Entry 5XQZ (X-ray diffraction, 2.10 A resolution); this record covers chains A and C.

# Chain A
Name: MOB kinase activator 1A
Source organism: Homo sapiens
Reference sequence: Q9H8S9 (MOB1A_HUMAN); residues 33-216 here = UniProt positions 33-216
Sequence (193 residues; row label = number of the first residue in the row):
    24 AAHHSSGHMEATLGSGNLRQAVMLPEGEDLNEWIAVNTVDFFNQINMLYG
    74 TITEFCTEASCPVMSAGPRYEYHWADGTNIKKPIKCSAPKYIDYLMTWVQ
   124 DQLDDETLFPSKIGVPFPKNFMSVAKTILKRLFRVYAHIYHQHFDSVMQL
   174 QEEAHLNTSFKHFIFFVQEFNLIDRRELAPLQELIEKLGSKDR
Not modelled in the structure: 24-32, 100-101, 213-216
Sequence notes: expression tag (24-32)
Swiss-Prot annotation at these positions:
  - binding site (Zn(2+)): Cys79, Cys84, His161, His166
  - modified residue (Phosphothreonine): Thr35, Thr74, Thr181
Ion coordination: Zn2+: Cys79, Cys84, His161, His166
Reported in the primary citation:
  - specificity-determining residues: Asp63
  - mutagenesis - D63V: abolished binding to LATS1/2 or Wts
  - mutagenesis - D63V: unchanged binding to NDR1/2, Trc, MST1/2, and Hpo
  - mutagenesis - K104E/K105E: abolished binding to MST1/2 and Hpo
  - mutagenesis - K104E/K105E: unchanged binding to LATS1/2, Wts, NDR1/2 or Trc
  - mutagenesis - K153A/R154A, K153E/R154E: decreased binding to MST2 and LATS2
  - mutagenesis - K153A/R154A, K153E/R154E: unchanged binding to NDR1
  - mutagenesis - E51K: unchanged binding to Warts and Hpo
  - post-translational modification sites: Thr35 (citing earlier work)
  - mutagenesis - D63V: unchanged growth in response to anchorage-independent growth
  - mutagenesis - D63V: decreased signaling (Yki activity)
  - mutagenesis - D63V, D63V/K104E/K105E: increased growth in response to anchorage-independent growth in 3D
  - mutagenesis - K104E/K105E: unchanged growth in response to anchorage-independent growth in 3D
  - mutagenesis - K104E/K105E: unchanged signaling in response to Ex levels
  - mutagenesis - D63V: decreased growth in response to mats overgrowth phenotype

# Chain C
Name: Serine/threonine-protein kinase 38-like
Source organism: Homo sapiens
Notes: EC 2.7.11.1
Reference sequence: Q9Y2H1 (ST38L_HUMAN); residue numbers follow UniProt; this construct covers 25-87
Sequence (68 residues; numbered 20 to 87; the number before each row is that of its first residue):
    20 SSGHMKLTLENFYSNLILQHEERETRQKKLEVAMEEEGLADEEKKLRRSQ
    70 HARKETEFLRLKRTRLGL
Not modelled in the structure: 20, 86-87
Sequence notes: expression tag (20-24)
Swiss-Prot annotation at these positions:
  - modified residue: Thr75 (Phosphothreonine)
  - mutagenesis: Thr75 (T75A: Decreased kinase activity. Reduced binding of S100B)

# Interface between chain A and chain C
Pairs across the interface (49):
  Leu36(A) with Tyr32(C), hydrophobic
  Gly39(A) with Ile36(C)
  Leu41(A) with Leu35(C), hydrophobic
  Gln43(A) with His39(C)
  Ala44(A) with Leu35(C), hydrophobic; His39(C)
  Pro48(A) with Arg42(C)
  Gly50(A) with Ala71(C)
  Glu51(A) with Arg42(C), salt bridge; Glu74(C); Thr75(C); Leu78(C)
  Glu55(A) with Leu78(C); Arg79(C), salt bridge; Arg82(C), salt bridge
  Trp56(A) with Leu78(C), hydrophobic
  Val62(A) with Arg82(C)
  Asp63(A) with Phe31(C)
  Gln67(A) with Leu28(C); Phe31(C); Tyr32(C), hydrogen bond
  Met70(A) with Met24(C), hydrophobic; Thr27(C); Leu28(C), hydrophobic
  Leu71(A) with Met24(C), hydrophobic
  Thr74(A) with Ser21(C); Met24(C)
  Phe132(A) with Arg82(C), hydrogen bond (backbone-side chain)
  Pro133(A) with Arg79(C), hydrogen bond (backbone-side chain); Arg82(C), hydrogen bond (backbone-side chain)
  Ser134(A) with Arg79(C); Arg82(C); Thr83(C), hydrogen bond
  Lys135(A) with Arg79(C), hydrogen bond (backbone-side chain)
  Ile136(A) with Glu76(C)
  Gly137(A) with Arg79(C)
  Val138(A) with Arg79(C), hydrogen bond (backbone-side chain)
  Phe140(A) with Arg79(C); Arg82(C)
  Leu173(A) with Lys25(C), hydrogen bond (backbone-side chain)
  Gln174(A) with Lys25(C), hydrogen bond (backbone-side chain)
  Glu175(A) with Ser21(C); Met24(C)
  His178(A) with Lys25(C); Leu28(C); Glu29(C), salt bridge
  Thr181(A) with Tyr32(C)
  Ser182(A) with Tyr32(C)
  His185(A) with Tyr32(C), hydrogen bond
Other interface residues (no listed pair), chain A (38 interface residues in all): Asn40, Glu49, Asp52, Ala58, Val59, Phe64, Asn66
Other interface residues (no listed pair), chain C (25 interface residues in all): His23, Gln46, Leu80, Lys81, Leu85
The authors on this interface:
  - hot spots on chain A (mutagenesis) - Q67A, H185A: abolished binding to Serine/threonine-protein kinase 38-like (chain C)
  - hot spots on chain A (mutagenesis) - E51K: decreased binding to NDR2
  - hot spots on chain C (mutagenesis) - Y32V: abolished binding to non-phosphorylated MOB1
  - hot spots on chain C (mutagenesis) - Y32V (20-fold): decreased binding to phospho-MOB1

# Overview
38 residues of chain A face 25 of chain C across their interface, with 10 hydrogen bonds and 4 salt bridges.
Polar contacts include Glu51(A)-Arg42(C), Glu55(A)-Arg79(C) and Glu55(A)-Arg82(C). From the paper: K153A/R154A
and K153E/R154E of chain A reduce binding to MST2 and LATS2; the specificity determinant Asp63(A); 9
substitutions were tested in all.
Here chain A is MOB kinase activator 1A and chain C is Serine/threonine-protein kinase 38-like, both from Homo
sapiens. Entry 5XQZ (Structure of the MOB1-NDR2 complex) was determined by X-ray diffraction.
